PDB entry 2HLF | X-ray diffraction, 3.30 A resolution | chains E and F of the 6 polymer chains in the assembly

Chain E:
Molecule: Fab Fragment, Heavy chain
Organism: Mus musculus
Reference sequence: Q4VBH1 (Q4VBH1_RAT); aligned to UniProt positions 21-240 over residues 2-221 (the alignment contains insertions or deletions, so no single offset holds)
Chain sequence (221 residues; each row starts with the number of its first residue):
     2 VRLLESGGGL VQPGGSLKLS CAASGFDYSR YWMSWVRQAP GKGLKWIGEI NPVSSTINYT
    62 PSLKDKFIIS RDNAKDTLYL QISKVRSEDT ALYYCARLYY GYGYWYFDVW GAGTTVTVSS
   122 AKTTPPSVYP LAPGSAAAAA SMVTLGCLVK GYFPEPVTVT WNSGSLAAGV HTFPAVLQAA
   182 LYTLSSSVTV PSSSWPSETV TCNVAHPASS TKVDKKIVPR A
Cystine bridges: Cys22-Cys96, Cys148-Cys203

Chain F:
Molecule: Fab Fragment, Light chain
Organism: Mus musculus
Reference sequence: Q58EV6 (Q58EV6_MOUSE); residues 2-210 here correspond to UniProt positions 24-232 (UniProt number = residue number + 22)
Chain sequence (211 residues; numbered 1 to 211; the number before each row is that of its first residue):
     1 DIVLTQSPAI MSAAPGDKVT MTCSASSSVS YIHWYQQKSG TSPKRWIYDT SKLTSGVPVR
    61 FSGSGSGTSY SLTINTMEAE DAATYYCQQW SSHPQTFGGG TKLEILRADA APTVSIFPPS
   121 SEQLTSGGAS VVCFLNNFYP KDINVKWKID GSERQNGVLN SWTDQDSKDS TYSMSSTLTL
   181 TKDEYERHNS YTCEATHKTS TSPIVKSFNR A
Cystine bridges: Cys23-Cys87, Cys133-Cys193

Chain E / chain F interface:
Contacting residue pairs - 83 pairs, chain E then chain F:
  Val37(E) - Phe97(F)  hydrophobic
  Gln39(E) - Gln37(F)  hydrogen bond
  Gln39(E) - Tyr86(F)  hydrogen bond
  Lys43(E) - Tyr86(F)
  Leu45(E) - Tyr86(F)  hydrophobic
  Leu45(E) - Phe97(F)
  Trp47(E) - His93(F)
  Trp47(E) - Pro94(F)  hydrophobic
  Trp47(E) - Gln95(F)
  Glu50(E) - Trp90(F)
  Glu50(E) - His93(F)
  Asn59(E) - His93(F)
  Tyr95(E) - Gln37(F)  hydrogen bond
  Tyr95(E) - Ser42(F)
  Tyr95(E) - Pro43(F)
  Leu99(E) - Trp90(F)  hydrophobic
  Gly102(E) - Asp49(F)
  Tyr103(E) - Tyr31(F)  hydrophobic
  Tyr103(E) - Asp49(F)  hydrogen bond (backbone-side chain)
  Tyr103(E) - Lys52(F)
  Tyr105(E) - Ser30(F)
  Tyr105(E) - Tyr31(F)  hydrophobic
  Tyr105(E) - His33(F)  hydrogen bond (backbone-side chain)
  Tyr105(E) - Ser91(F)
  Trp106(E) - His33(F)  hydrogen bond (backbone-side chain)
  Trp106(E) - Gln88(F)
  Trp106(E) - Trp90(F)
  Tyr107(E) - His33(F)
  Tyr107(E) - Tyr35(F)
  Tyr107(E) - Arg45(F)
  Tyr107(E) - Tyr48(F)  hydrophobic
  Tyr107(E) - Gln88(F)
  Phe108(E) - Tyr35(F)  hydrogen bond (backbone-side chain)
  Phe108(E) - Arg45(F)
  Phe108(E) - Gln88(F)
  Phe108(E) - Trp90(F)  hydrophobic
  Phe108(E) - Gln95(F)
  Phe108(E) - Phe97(F)  hydrophobic
  Asp109(E) - Arg45(F)  salt bridge
  Trp111(E) - Tyr35(F)
  Trp111(E) - Pro43(F)
  Trp111(E) - Phe97(F)  hydrophobic
  Gly112(E) - Ser42(F)  hydrogen bond (backbone-side chain)
  Ala113(E) - Ser42(F)  hydrogen bond (backbone-side chain)
  Tyr130(E) - Ser120(F)
  Tyr130(E) - Glu122(F)
  Tyr130(E) - Gln123(F)
  Pro131(E) - Ser120(F)
  Pro131(E) - Glu122(F)
  Leu132(E) - Phe117(F)
  Leu132(E) - Val132(F)  hydrophobic
  Leu132(E) - Phe134(F)  hydrophobic
  Ala133(E) - Phe117(F)
  Thr145(E) - Ser115(F)  hydrogen bond
  Thr145(E) - Phe117(F)
  Leu146(E) - Phe134(F)
  Leu149(E) - Ser130(F)
  Lys151(E) - Gln123(F)
  Lys151(E) - Ser130(F)
  His172(E) - Asn136(F)
  His172(E) - Asn137(F)
  His172(E) - Ser173(F)  hydrogen bond
  Phe174(E) - Phe134(F)  hydrophobic
  Phe174(E) - Asn136(F)
  Phe174(E) - Ser161(F)
  Phe174(E) - Thr163(F)
  Phe174(E) - Ser173(F)
  Phe174(E) - Met174(F)
  Phe174(E) - Ser175(F)
  Pro175(E) - Ser161(F)  hydrogen bond (backbone-side chain)
  Pro175(E) - Trp162(F)
  Val177(E) - Leu159(F)  hydrophobic
  Val177(E) - Asn160(F)
  Val177(E) - Ser161(F)
  Ser186(E) - Phe134(F)
  Ser186(E) - Ser175(F)
  Ser187(E) - Phe134(F)
  Ser188(E) - Phe134(F)
  Ser188(E) - Asn136(F)  hydrogen bond
  Lys216(E) - Glu122(F)  salt bridge
  Arg221(E) - Pro118(F)  hydrogen bond (side chain-backbone)
  Arg221(E) - Pro119(F)  hydrogen bond (side chain-backbone)
  Arg221(E) - Ser120(F)
Interface residues without a listed pair, chain E (46 interface residues in all): Gly44, Lys46, Pro62, Gly114, Pro134, Gly135, Gly147, Thr173, Gln179, Thr190
Interface residues without a listed pair, chain F (45 interface residues in all): Asp1, Thr41, Gly99, Ser121, Ser126, Thr179

Summary:
The interface between chain E and chain F involves 46 residues on one side and 45 on the other; the contacts
include 15 hydrogen bonds and 2 salt bridges. Among the polar pairs are Asp109(E)-Arg45(F),
Lys216(E)-Glu122(F) and Gln39(E)-Gln37(F).
Chain E is Fab Fragment, Heavy chain and chain F is Fab Fragment, Light chain, both from Mus musculus; the
structure, Structure of the Escherichis coli ClC chloride channel Y445E mutant and Fab complex, was determined
by X-ray diffraction, deposited together with 2HT2, 2HT3, 2HT4, 2HTK and 2HTL.
